Entry 9BED (X-ray diffraction, 2.02 A resolution); this record covers chains E and F of the 6 polymer chains in the assembly.

[Chain E (and F)]
Name: Molybdenum-pterin-binding protein
From: Eubacterium limosum
Notes: chain F of this document is another copy of the same molecule, construct and numbering; everything in this record applies to it too
Reference sequence: A0A0U3FVB3 (A0A0U3FVB3_EUBLI); residue numbers follow UniProt; this construct covers 1-70
Amino-acid sequence (74 residues; each row starts with the number of its first residue):
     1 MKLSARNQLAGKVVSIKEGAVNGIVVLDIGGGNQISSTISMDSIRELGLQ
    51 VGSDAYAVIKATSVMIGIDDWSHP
Disordered / not traced: 72-74 (chain F: 71-74)
Sequence notes: expression tag (71-74)
Ligand contacts:
  - molybdate ion (MOO), molecule 1: Ser4, Ala5, Arg6, Lys60, Ala61, Thr62
  - molybdate ion (MOO), molecule 2: Gly19, Ala20, Val21, Asn22
  - molybdate ion (MOO), molecule 3: Thr38, Ile39, Ser40, Ser43

[Chain E / chain F interface]
Contacting residue pairs (31; chain E residue first):
  Met1(E) - Met1(F)  hydrogen bond (backbone-backbone)
  Met1(E) - Gln8(F)
  Met1(E) - Tyr56(F)  hydrophobic
  Met1(E) - Val58(F)  hydrophobic
  Lys2(E) - Leu47(F)
  Leu3(E) - Leu3(F)  hydrophobic
  Leu3(E) - Val58(F)  hydrophobic
  Ser4(E) - Ile39(F)
  Ser4(E) - Ser43(F)  hydrogen bond (backbone-side chain)
  Ser4(E) - Leu47(F)
  Arg6(E) - Ser40(F)
  Arg6(E) - Asp42(F)
  Arg6(E) - Ser43(F)  hydrogen bond
  Arg6(E) - Glu46(F)  salt bridge
  Gln8(E) - Met1(F)
  Thr38(E) - Lys60(F)  hydrogen bond (backbone-side chain)
  Ile39(E) - Ser4(F)
  Ile39(E) - Lys60(F)
  Ser40(E) - Arg6(F)
  Asp42(E) - Arg6(F)
  Ser43(E) - Ser4(F)  hydrogen bond (side chain-backbone)
  Ser43(E) - Arg6(F)  hydrogen bond
  Glu46(E) - Lys2(F)
  Glu46(E) - Arg6(F)  salt bridge
  Leu47(E) - Lys2(F)
  Leu47(E) - Ser4(F)
  Tyr56(E) - Met1(F)  hydrophobic
  Val58(E) - Met1(F)  hydrophobic
  Val58(E) - Leu3(F)  hydrophobic
  Lys60(E) - Thr38(F)  hydrogen bond (side chain-backbone)
  Lys60(E) - Ile39(F)

[Overview]
Chain E and chain F each contribute 16 residues to their interface, with 7 hydrogen bonds and 2 salt bridges.
Polar pairs include Arg6(E)-Glu46(F), Ser4(E)-Ser43(F) and Arg6(E)-Ser43(F). Ligands of chain E: 3 copies of
molybdate ion.
Both chains are Molybdenum-pterin-binding protein (Eubacterium limosum). Entry 9BED (Tungstate binding protein
(Tungbindin) from Eubacterium limosum with eight molybdates bound) was determined by X-ray diffraction,
deposited together with 9BEB, 9BEL, 9BEM, 9BJF and 9D2C.
